5LGP - chains A and F of the 8 polymer chains in the assembly; structure by X-ray diffraction, 2.04 A resolution.

[Chain A]
Molecule: Histone-arginine methyltransferase CARM1
Source organism: Mus musculus
Notes: EC 2.1.1.319
UniProtKB: Q9WVG6 (CARM1_MOUSE); residues 130-487 here = UniProt positions 130-487
Chain sequence (361 residues; numbered 127 to 487; the number before each row is that of its first residue):
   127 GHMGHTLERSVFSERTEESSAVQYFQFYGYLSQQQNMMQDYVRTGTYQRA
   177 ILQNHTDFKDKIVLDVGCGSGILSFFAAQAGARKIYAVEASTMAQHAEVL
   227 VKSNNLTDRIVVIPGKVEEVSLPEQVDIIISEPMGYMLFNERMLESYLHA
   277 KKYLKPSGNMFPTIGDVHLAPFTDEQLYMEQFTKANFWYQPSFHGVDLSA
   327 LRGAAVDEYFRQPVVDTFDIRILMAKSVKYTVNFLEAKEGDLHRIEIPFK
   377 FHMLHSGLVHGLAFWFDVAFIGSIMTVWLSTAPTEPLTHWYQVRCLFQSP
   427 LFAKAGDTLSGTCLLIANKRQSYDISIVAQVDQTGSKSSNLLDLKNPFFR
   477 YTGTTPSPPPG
Not modelled in the structure: 127-135, 479-487
Sequence notes: expression tag (127-129)
Small-molecule neighbours: P1C3s (8ZB; (2R,3R,4S,5R)-2-(6-aminopurin-9-yl)-5-propyl-oxolane-3,4-diol): Phe138, Tyr150, Phe151, Tyr154, Gln160, Gly193, Gly195, Val214, Glu215, Ala216, Ser217, Gly241, Lys242, Val243, Glu244, Glu258, Met260, Glu267, Met269, Ser272
Curated features (UniProtKB/Swiss-Prot):
  - region: Arg347 to Leu380 (Required for nuclear translocation)
  - binding site (S-adenosyl-L-methionine): Gln160, Arg169, Gly193, Glu215, Glu244, Ser272
  - modified residue: Ser217 (Phosphoserine)
  - cross-link: Lys228 (Glycyl lysine isopeptide (Lys-Gly) (interchain with G-Cter in ubiquitin))
  - mutagenesis: Tyr154 (Y154A/F/R: Loss of S-adenosyl-L-methionine binding. Loss of protein methyltransferase activity), Arg169 (R169A: Loss of protein methyltransferase activity), Tyr173 (Y173A: Reduces protein methyltransferase activity), Val189 to Asp191 (Abolishes histone methyltransferase activity and coactivator activity), Ser217 (S217A: Loss of S-adenosyl-L-methionine binding. Loss of protein methyltransferase activity. Localized in the nucleus; S217C/T: Loss of S-adenosyl-L-methionine binding ...), Ser229 (S229E: Abolishes dimerization), Glu267 (E267Q: Abolishes histone methyltransferase activity and reduces coactivator activity)
What the authors report for this chain:
  - catalytic residues: Glu258, Glu267 (citing earlier work)
  - conformationally variable residues (side-chain flip): Met269

[Chain F]
Molecule: Polyadenylate-binding protein
UniProtKB: A0A7J8EGA6 (A0A7J8EGA6_MOLMO); residues -7 to 5 here correspond to UniProt positions 447-459 (UniProt number = residue number + 454)
Chain sequence (15 residues; numbered -8 to 6; the number before each row is that of its first residue; numbers below 1 keep their minus sign (ACE-8 is residue -8)):
    -8 XFQNMPGAIRPAAPX
Sequence notes: acetylation (-8); amidation (6)
Modified residues: ACE (acetyl group) at position -8; NH2 (amino group) at position 6
Covalent attachments: P1C3s (8ZB) linked to Arg1

[Chain A / chain F interface]
Contacting residue pairs (4; chain A residue first):
  Tyr156(A) - Asn-5(F)
  Ser158(A) - Asn-5(F)  hydrogen bond
  Gln159(A) - Asn-5(F)  hydrogen bond
  Phe475(A) - Phe-7(F)  hydrophobic
Interface residues without a listed pair, chain A (5 interface residues in all): Phe153
Interface residues without a listed pair, chain F (4 interface residues in all): Gln-6, Pro-3

[Summary]
Chain A and chain F form an interface of 5 and 4 residues respectively; the contacts include 2 hydrogen bonds.
Polar contacts include Ser158(A)-Asn-5(F) and Gln159(A)-Asn-5(F). Ligands of chain A: P1C3s. P1C3s is
covalently linked to Arg1(F). The paper reports catalytic residues Glu258(A) and Glu267(A); conformational
variability at Met269(A).
Here chain A is Histone-arginine methyltransferase CARM1 (Mus musculus) and chain F is Polyadenylate-binding
protein. Entry 5LGP (Crystal structure of mouse CARM1 in complex with ligand P1C3s) was determined by X-ray
diffraction, deposited together with 5LGQ, 5LGR and 5LGS.
